Entry 7XG1 (electron microscopy, 3.30 A resolution); this record covers chains C and E of the 8 polymer chains in the assembly.

Chain C (and E):
Protein: Csf2
Organism: Pseudomonas aeruginosa
Notes: chain E of this document is another copy of the same molecule, construct and numbering; everything in this record applies to it too
Chain sequence (348 residues; row label = number of the first residue in the row):
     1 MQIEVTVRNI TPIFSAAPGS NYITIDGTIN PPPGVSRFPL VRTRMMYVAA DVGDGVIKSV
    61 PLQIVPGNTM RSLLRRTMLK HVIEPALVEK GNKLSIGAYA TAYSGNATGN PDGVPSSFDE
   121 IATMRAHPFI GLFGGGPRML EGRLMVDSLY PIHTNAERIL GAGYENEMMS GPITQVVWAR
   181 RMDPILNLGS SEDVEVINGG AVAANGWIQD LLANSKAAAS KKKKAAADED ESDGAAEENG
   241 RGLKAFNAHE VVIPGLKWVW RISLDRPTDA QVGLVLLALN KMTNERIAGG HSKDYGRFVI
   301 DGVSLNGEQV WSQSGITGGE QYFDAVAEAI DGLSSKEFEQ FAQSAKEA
Disordered / not traced: 224-240, 345-348 (chain E: 218-241, 345-348)

Interface between chain C and chain E:
Residue-residue contacts - 16 pairs, chain C then chain E:
  Leu188(C) - Ile121(E)
  Gly189(C) - Ile121(E)
  Gly189(C) - Ala122(E)
  Gly189(C) - Arg125(E)  hydrogen bond (backbone-side chain)
  Ser190(C) - Phe118(E)
  Ser190(C) - Arg266(E)  hydrogen bond
  Glu192(C) - Arg266(E)  salt bridge
  Asp193(C) - Arg266(E)  salt bridge
  Val194(C) - Phe118(E)  hydrophobic
  Ala201(C) - Phe118(E)  hydrophobic
  Asn205(C) - Phe118(E)
  Asn205(C) - Asp119(E)
  Ile208(C) - Ser116(E)
  Ile208(C) - Ser117(E)
  Ile208(C) - Phe118(E)
  Leu212(C) - Pro115(E)  hydrophobic
Also at the interface, not in a pair above, chain C (12 interface residues in all): Ser191, Ala204
Also at the interface, not in a pair above, chain E (10 interface residues in all): Arg143

In short:
The interface between chain C and chain E involves 12 residues on one side and 10 on the other, with 2
hydrogen bonds and 2 salt bridges. Polar contacts include Glu192(C)-Arg266(E), Asp193(C)-Arg266(E) and
Gly189(C)-Arg125(E).
Chain C and chain E are both Csf2 (Pseudomonas aeruginosa); the structure, CryoEM structure of type IV-A
Csf-crRNA binary complex, was determined by electron microscopy (same publication as 7XF1, 7XFZ, 7XG0, 7XG2,
7XG3 and 7XG4).
